Entry 7E94 (electron microscopy, 4.67 A resolution (low resolution: residue-level contacts below are approximate; hydrogen-bond / salt-bridge calls are withheld)); this record covers chains G and H of the 22 polymer chains in the assembly.

# Chain G
Molecule: Trafficking protein particle complex subunit 31
From: Saccharomyces cerevisiae (strain ATCC 204508 / S288c)
UniProt: Q03337 (TRS31_YEAST); numbering as in UniProt (aligned over 1-283)
Sequence (283 residues; each row starts with the number of its first residue):
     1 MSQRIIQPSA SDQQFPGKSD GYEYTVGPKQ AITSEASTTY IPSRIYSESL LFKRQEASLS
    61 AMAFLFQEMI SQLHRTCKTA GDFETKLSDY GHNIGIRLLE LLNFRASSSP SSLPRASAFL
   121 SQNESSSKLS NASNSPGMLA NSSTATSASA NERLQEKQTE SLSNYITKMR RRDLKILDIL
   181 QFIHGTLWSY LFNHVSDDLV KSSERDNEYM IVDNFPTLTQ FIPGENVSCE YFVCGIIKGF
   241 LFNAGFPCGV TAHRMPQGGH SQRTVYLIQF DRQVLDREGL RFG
Unresolved in the structure: 1-24, 109-162, 283
Differences from the reference sequence: conflict S108 (Val in Q03337)

# Chain H
Molecule: Trafficking protein particle complex subunit 20
From: Saccharomyces cerevisiae (strain ATCC 204508 / S288c)
UniProt: P38334 (TRS20_YEAST); numbering as in UniProt (aligned over 1-175)
Sequence (175 residues; numbered 1 to 175; the number before each row is that of its first residue):
     1 MPQYFAIIGK KDNPVYEIEF TNAENPQGFP QDLKELNPFI LHASLDIVED LQWQINPTSQ
    61 LNGNGGNGSN GGGGFLRSRA VNNTDNCYLG KVDHFYGLAI TAYISYSGMK FVMIHGNSAN
   121 SSVVIDDNNM RSFYQEVHEL YVKTLMNPFY KITDPIRSPA FDSRVRTLAR KHLSK
Unresolved in the structure: 1, 59-83, 174-175

# Interface between chain G and chain H
Residue-residue contacts (81):
  V26(G) - P159(H)
  V26(G) - D162(H)
  G27(G) - R157(H)
  P28(G) - E17(H)
  A31(G) - E17(H)
  I32(G) - Y4(H)
  I32(G) - E17(H)
  I32(G) - I18(H)
  I32(G) - E19(H)
  T33(G) - E19(H)
  S34(G) - E19(H)
  E35(G) - E19(H)
  E35(G) - F20(H)
  E35(G) - T21(H)
  E35(G) - R166(H)
  A36(G) - T21(H)
  S37(G) - T21(H)
  S37(G) - N22(H)
  T38(G) - R170(H)
  T38(G) - L173(H)
  T39(G) - R170(H)
  Y40(G) - R170(H)
  I41(G) - R170(H)
  P42(G) - T167(H)
  P42(G) - R170(H)
  R44(G) - R164(H)
  I45(G) - R164(H)
  Y46(G) - R164(H)
  S47(G) - R164(H)
  E48(G) - K143(H)
  L50(G) - E139(H)
  L50(G) - V142(H)
  I96(G) - L145(H)
  R97(G) - L145(H)
  R97(G) - M146(H)
  R97(G) - N147(H)
  R97(G) - P148(H)
  R97(G) - Y150(H)
  R97(G) - K151(H)
  L99(G) - Y106(H)
  E100(G) - S105(H)
  E100(G) - Y106(H)
  E100(G) - S107(H)
  E100(G) - H138(H)
  E100(G) - V142(H)
  L101(G) - M146(H)
  N103(G) - Y106(H)
  F104(G) - Q135(H)
  F104(G) - H138(H)
  F104(G) - E139(H)
  S163(G) - E139(H)
  N164(G) - E139(H)
  T167(G) - Q135(H)
  K168(G) - D85(H)
  K168(G) - R131(H)
  K168(G) - Q135(H)
  M169(G) - D85(H)
  M169(G) - C87(H)
  M169(G) - Y88(H)
  M169(G) - Y106(H)
  M169(G) - Q135(H)
  R170(G) - D85(H)
  R170(G) - Y106(H)
  R171(G) - T84(H)
  R171(G) - D85(H)
  R171(G) - N86(H)
  R172(G) - Q52(H)
  R172(G) - N86(H)
  R172(G) - I104(H)
  R172(G) - Y106(H)
  L174(G) - W53(H)
  L174(G) - Q54(H)
  N243(G) - K10(H)
  N243(G) - S107(H)
  N243(G) - I152(H)
  G245(G) - W53(H)
  F246(G) - W53(H)
  R277(G) - W53(H)
  R281(G) - W53(H)
  R281(G) - I55(H)
  F282(G) - I55(H)
Also at the interface, not in a pair above, chain G (46 interface residues in all): T25, K29, S107
Also at the interface, not in a pair above, chain H (48 interface residues in all): Y16, A23, F149, P155, S158, S163

# Overview
46 residues of chain G and 48 residues of chain H are in contact.
Here chain G is Trafficking protein particle complex subunit 31 and chain H is Trafficking protein particle
complex subunit 20, both from Saccharomyces cerevisiae (strain ATCC 204508 / S288c). Entry 7E94 (Intact
TRAPPII (State II)) was determined by electron microscopy, deposited together with 7E2C, 7E2D, 7E8S, 7E8T,
7E93 and 7EA3.
